8VHK - chains C and D of the 5 polymer chains in the assembly; structure by electron microscopy, 5.16 A resolution (low resolution: residue-level contacts below are approximate; hydrogen-bond / salt-bridge calls are withheld).

== Chain C (and D) ==
Protein: Nucleoplasmin isoform X1
Organism: Xenopus laevis
Notes: chain D of this document is another copy of the same molecule, construct and numbering; everything in this record applies to it too
UniProtKB: A0A1L8H245 (A0A1L8H245_XENLA); residue numbers follow UniProt; this construct covers 1-199
Chain sequence (199 residues; row label = number of the first residue in the row):
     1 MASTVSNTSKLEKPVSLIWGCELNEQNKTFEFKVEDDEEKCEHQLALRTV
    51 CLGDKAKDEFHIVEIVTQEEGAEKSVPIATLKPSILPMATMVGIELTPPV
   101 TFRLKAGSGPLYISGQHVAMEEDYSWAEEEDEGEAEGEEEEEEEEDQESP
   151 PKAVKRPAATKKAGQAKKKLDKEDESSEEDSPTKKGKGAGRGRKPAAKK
Unresolved in the structure: 1-15, 126-199

== Interface between chain C and chain D ==
Pairs across the interface (18):
  Leu17(C) with Glu69(D)
  Ile18(C) with Thr67(D); Glu69(D); Lys74(D); Val76(D)
  Arg48(C) with Val76(D)
  Thr49(C) with Pro77(D)
  Cys51(C) with Pro77(D)
  Asp54(C) with Phe60(D); Ile62(D); Lys105(D)
  Pro83(C) with Ile85(D)
  Pro87(C) with Ile85(D)
  Met88(C) with Thr80(D); Leu86(D)
  Tyr112(C) with Ser75(D); Val76(D); Pro77(D)
Also at the interface, not in a pair above, chain C (12 interface residues in all): Leu52, Ser114
Also at the interface, not in a pair above, chain D (13 interface residues in all): Ala79

== In short ==
12 residues of chain C face 13 of chain D across their interface.
Both chains are Nucleoplasmin isoform X1 (Xenopus laevis). Entry 8VHK (NPM2-H1.8 isolated from Xenopus egg
extract (Stretched form)) was determined by electron microscopy, deposited together with 8VHI and 8VHJ.
